Entry 8UQI (electron microscopy, 4.50 A resolution (low resolution: residue-level contacts below are approximate; hydrogen-bond / salt-bridge calls are withheld)); this record covers chains A and B.

== Chain A (and B) ==
Molecule: Bacteriophytochrome (Light-regulated signal transduction histidine kinase)
From: Stigmatella aurantiaca
Notes: chain B of this document is another copy of the same molecule, construct and numbering; everything in this record applies to it too
UniProt: A0A1H7ZJA8 (A0A1H7ZJA8_STIAU); residue numbers follow UniProt; this construct covers 1-747
Sequence (747 residues; each row starts with the number of its first residue):
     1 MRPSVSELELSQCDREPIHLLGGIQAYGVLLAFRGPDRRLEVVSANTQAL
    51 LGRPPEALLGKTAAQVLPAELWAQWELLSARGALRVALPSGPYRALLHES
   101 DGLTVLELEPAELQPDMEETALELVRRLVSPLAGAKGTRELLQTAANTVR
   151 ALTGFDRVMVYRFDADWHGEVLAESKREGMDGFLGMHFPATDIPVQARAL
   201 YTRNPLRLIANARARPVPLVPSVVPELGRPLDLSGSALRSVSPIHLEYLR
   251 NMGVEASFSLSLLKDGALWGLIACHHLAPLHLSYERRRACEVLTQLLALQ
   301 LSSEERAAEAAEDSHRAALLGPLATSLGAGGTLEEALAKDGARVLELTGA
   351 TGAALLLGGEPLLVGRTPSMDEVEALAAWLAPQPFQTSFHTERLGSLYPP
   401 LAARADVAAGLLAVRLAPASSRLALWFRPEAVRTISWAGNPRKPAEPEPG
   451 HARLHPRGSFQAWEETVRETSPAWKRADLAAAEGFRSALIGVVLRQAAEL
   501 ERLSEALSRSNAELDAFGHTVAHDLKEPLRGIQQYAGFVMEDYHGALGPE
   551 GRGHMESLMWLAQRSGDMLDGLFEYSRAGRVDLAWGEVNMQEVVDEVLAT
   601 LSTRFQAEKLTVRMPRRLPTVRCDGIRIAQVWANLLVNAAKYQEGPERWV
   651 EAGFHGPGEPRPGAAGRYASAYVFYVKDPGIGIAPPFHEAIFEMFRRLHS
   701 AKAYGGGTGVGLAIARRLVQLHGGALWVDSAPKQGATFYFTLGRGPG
Not modelled in the structure: 1-8, 490-747

== How chain A and chain B interact ==
Contacting residue pairs (21):
  Arg81(A) - Glu118(B)
  Glu118(A) - Leu122(B)
  Leu122(A) - Leu122(B)
  Arg126(A) - Gln295(B)
  Val129(A) - Gln295(B)
  Ser130(A) - Gln295(B)
  Pro131(A) - Gln295(B)
  Arg288(A) - Arg126(B)
  Glu291(A) - Arg126(B)
  Val292(A) - Val125(B)
  Leu299(A) - Gln300(B)
  Gln300(A) - Gln300(B)
  Ser303(A) - Gln300(B)
  Ser303(A) - Ser303(B)
  Arg306(A) - Ala135(B)
  Arg306(A) - Lys136(B)
  Arg306(A) - Glu304(B)
  Ala307(A) - Ser303(B)
  Ala307(A) - Ala307(B)
  Ala310(A) - Ala307(B)
  Ser314(A) - Ala310(B)
Other interface residues (no listed pair), chain A (23 interface residues in all): Asp116, Ala289, Gln295, Glu304, Ala311, Ala317
Other interface residues (no listed pair), chain B (18 interface residues in all): Leu77, Ala121, Val129, Leu299, Ser314, Ala317

== In short ==
23 residues of chain A face 18 of chain B across their interface.
Chain A and chain B are both Bacteriophytochrome (Light-regulated signal transduction histidine kinase)
(Stigmatella aurantiaca); the structure, Pr/Pfr heterodimeric state of photosensory core module of Stigmatella
aurantiaca bacteriophytochrome 2, was determined by electron microscopy, deposited together with 8UPH, 8UPK,
8UPM and 8UQK.
